5UTY - chains G and H of the 6 polymer chains in the assembly; structure by X-ray diffraction, 3.41 A resolution.

Chain G:
Name: HIV-1 BG505 strain Env gp120
From: Human immunodeficiency virus 1
UniProtKB: Q2N0S6 (Q2N0S6_9HIV1); the construct lacks a stretch of the UniProt sequence and is renumbered around it, so the offset changes along the chain: 30-141 = UniProt 29-140; 150-185 = UniProt 141-176; 187-309 = UniProt 186-308; 312-321 = UniProt 309-318; 2 more segments
Chain sequence (505 residues; row label = number of the first residue in the row; note: 12 numbers in that range are skipped by the numbering (no residue carries them; nothing is unmodelled there); a row labelled like 185A-185I holds insertion residues (185A, then the next letters in order)):
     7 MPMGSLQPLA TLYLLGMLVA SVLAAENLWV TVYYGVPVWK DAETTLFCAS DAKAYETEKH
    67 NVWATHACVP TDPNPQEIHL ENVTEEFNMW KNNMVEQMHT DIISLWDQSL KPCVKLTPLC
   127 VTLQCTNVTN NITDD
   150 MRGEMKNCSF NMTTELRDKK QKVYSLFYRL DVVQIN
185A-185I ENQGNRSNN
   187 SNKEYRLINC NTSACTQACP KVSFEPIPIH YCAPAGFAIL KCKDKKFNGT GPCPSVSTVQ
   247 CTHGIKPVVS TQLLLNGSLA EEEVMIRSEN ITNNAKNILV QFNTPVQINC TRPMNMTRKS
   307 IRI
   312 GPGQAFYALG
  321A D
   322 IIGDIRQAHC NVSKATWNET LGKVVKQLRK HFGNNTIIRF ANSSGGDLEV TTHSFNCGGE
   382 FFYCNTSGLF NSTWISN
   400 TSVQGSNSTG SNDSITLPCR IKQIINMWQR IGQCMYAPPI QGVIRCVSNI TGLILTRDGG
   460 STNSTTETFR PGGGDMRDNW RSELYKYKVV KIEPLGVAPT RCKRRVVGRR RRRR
Disordered / not traced: 7-30, 185A-185I, 400-409, 458-462, 506-513
Cystine bridges: Cys-54/Cys-74, Cys-119/Cys-205, Cys-126/Cys-196, Cys-131/Cys-157, Cys-201/Cys-433, Cys-218/Cys-247, Cys-228/Cys-239, Cys-296/Cys-331, Cys-378/Cys-445, Cys-385/Cys-418
Covalently attached groups: glycan linked to Asn-88, Asn-137, Asn-332; N-acetylglucosamine (NAG) linked to Asn-133, Asn-156, Asn-160, Asn-197, Asn-234, Asn-262, Asn-276, Asn-295, Asn-301, Asn-339, Asn-355, Asn-363, Asn-386, Asn-392, Asn-448
Sequence notes: initiating methionine (7); expression tag (8-29); engineered mutation Met-154 (Leu145 in Q2N0S6), Cys-201 (Ile200 in Q2N0S6), Met-300 (Asn299 in Q2N0S6), Met-302 (Asn301 in Q2N0S6), Leu-320 (Thr317 in Q2N0S6), Asn-332 (Thr330 in Q2N0S6), Cys-433 (Ala430 in Q2N0S6), Cys-501 (Ala498 in Q2N0S6); insertion (509-513)
Reported in the primary citation:
  - mutagenesis - L154M/N300M/N302M/T320L, L154M/Y177W/N300M/N302M/T320L/I420M: decreased binding to sCD4

Chain H:
Name: PGT122 Fab heavy chain
From: Homo sapiens
Notes: antibody fragment or engineered binder
Chain sequence (235 residues; row label = number of the first residue in the row; a row labelled like 82A-82C holds insertion residues (82A, then the next letters in order)):
     1 QVHLQESGPG LVKPSETLSL TCNVSGTLVR DNYWSWIRQP LGKQPEWIGY VHDSGDTNYN
    61 PSLKSRVHLS LDKSKNLVSL RL
82A-82C TGV
    83 TAADSAIYYC ATTKHGRR
100A-100R IYGVVAFKEWFTYFYMDV
   101 WGKGTSVTVS SASTKGPSVF PLAPSSKSTS GGTAALGCLV KDYFPEPVTV SWNSGALTSG
   161 VHTFPAVLQS SGLYSLSSVV TVPSSSLGTQ TYICNVNHKP SNTKVDKRVE PKSC
Disordered / not traced: 212-214
Cystine bridges: Cys-22/Cys-92, Cys-138/Cys-194
Covalently attached groups: N-acetylglucosamine (NAG) linked to Asn-23

Chain G / chain H interface:
Pairs across the interface - 5 pairs, chain G then chain H:
  Met-150(G) with Phe-100G(H), hydrophobic
  Asp-325(G) with Tyr-100B(H)
  Arg-327(G) with Tyr-100B(H), hydrogen bond (side chain-backbone); Gly-100C(H); Glu-100I(H), salt bridge
Also at the interface, not in a pair above, chain G (5 interface residues in all): Thr-139, Ile-326

Overview:
5 residues of chain G face 4 of chain H across their interface; the contacts include 1 hydrogen bond and 1
salt bridge. Polar contacts include Arg-327(G)/Glu-100I(H) and Arg-327(G)/Tyr-100B(H). Covalently linked
N-acetylglucosamine: at Asn-88(G), Asn-133(G), Asn-137(G), Asn-156(G), Asn-160(G) and Asn-197(G) and 12 more.
From the paper: L154M/N300M/N302M/T320L and L154M/Y177W/N300M/N302M/T320L/I420M of chain G reduce binding to
sCD4.
Here chain G is HIV-1 BG505 strain Env gp120 (Human immunodeficiency virus 1) and chain H is PGT122 Fab heavy
chain (Homo sapiens). Entry 5UTY (Crystal Structure of a Stabilized DS-SOSIP.mut4 BG505 gp140 HIV-1 Env
Trimer, Containing Mutations I201C-P433C (DS), L154M ...) was determined by X-ray diffraction together with
5UTF from the same study.
